6T74 - chains A and B; structure by X-ray diffraction, 1.90 A resolution.

Chain A (and B):
Name: Ptaureo1a lov2 domain
Organism: Phaeodactylum tricornutum
Notes: chain B of this document is another copy of the same molecule, construct and numbering; everything in this record applies to it too
UniProt: A0A140UHJ0 (A0A140UHJ0_PHATR); residues 237-378 here correspond to UniProt positions 1-142 (UniProt number = residue number - 236)
Sequence (162 residues; each row starts with the number of its first residue):
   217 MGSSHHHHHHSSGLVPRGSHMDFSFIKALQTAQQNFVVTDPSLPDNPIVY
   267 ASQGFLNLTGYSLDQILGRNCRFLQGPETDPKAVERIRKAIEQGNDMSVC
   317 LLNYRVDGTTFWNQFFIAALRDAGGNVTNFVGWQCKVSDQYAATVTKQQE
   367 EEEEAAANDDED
Disordered / not traced: 217-235, 376-378 (chain B: 217-235, 377-378)
Differences from the reference sequence: initiating methionine (217); expression tag (218-236); conflict Trp349 (Val113 in A0A140UHJ0)
Ion coordination: Na+: Phe289, Gln291
Residues lining bound ligands: FMN (flavin mononucleotide): Val253, Thr255, Asn262, Asn286, Cys287, Arg288, Leu290, Gln291, Val300, Ile303, Arg304, Ile307, Leu317, Asn319, Asn329, Phe331, Ile333, Phe346, Val347, Gly348, Gln350

Chain A / chain B interface:
Contacting residue pairs (31):
  Met237(A) - Phe332(B)  hydrophobic
  Ser240(A) - Asp312(B)  hydrogen bond (side chain-backbone)
  Ser240(A) - Phe332(B)
  Phe241(A) - Phe241(B)  hydrophobic
  Phe241(A) - Phe332(B)  hydrophobic
  Lys243(A) - Ser314(B)
  Ala244(A) - Ser314(B)
  Ala244(A) - Phe332(B)  hydrophobic
  Leu245(A) - Trp349(B)  hydrophobic
  Thr247(A) - Gln330(B)
  Thr247(A) - Tyr357(B)  hydrogen bond (backbone-side chain)
  Thr247(A) - Val361(B)
  Ala248(A) - Gln330(B)
  Ala248(A) - Cys351(B)
  Gln249(A) - Val353(B)
  Gln249(A) - Tyr357(B)
  Gln250(A) - Trp349(B)
  Asp312(A) - Ser240(B)  hydrogen bond (backbone-side chain)
  Ser314(A) - Ala244(B)
  Gln330(A) - Thr247(B)
  Gln330(A) - Ala248(B)
  Phe332(A) - Ser240(B)
  Phe332(A) - Phe241(B)  hydrophobic
  Phe332(A) - Ala244(B)  hydrophobic
  Trp349(A) - Leu245(B)  hydrophobic
  Trp349(A) - Gln250(B)
  Trp349(A) - Trp349(B)  hydrophobic
  Cys351(A) - Ala248(B)
  Tyr357(A) - Thr247(B)  hydrogen bond (side chain-backbone)
  Tyr357(A) - Gln249(B)
  Val361(A) - Thr247(B)
Interface residues without a listed pair, chain A (20 interface residues in all): Gln246, Val353
Interface residues without a listed pair, chain B (20 interface residues in all): Lys243, Gln246, Arg302

Summary:
The chain A/chain B interface involves 20 residues from each chain, with 4 hydrogen bonds. Polar contacts
include Ser240(A)-Asp312(B) and Thr247(A)-Tyr357(B). Chain A binds flavin mononucleotide. The Na+ site is
built by Phe289(A) and Gln291(A).
Both chains are Ptaureo1a lov2 domain (Phaeodactylum tricornutum). Entry 6T74 (New antiparallel dimer of
aureochrome 1a LOV domain mutants from Phaeodactylum tricornutum) was determined by X-ray diffraction together
with 6T73 from the same study.
